PDB entry 8PT2 | electron microscopy, 2.59 A resolution | chains A and C of the 5 polymer chains in the assembly

# Chain A
Name: Polymerase acidic protein (PA-like)
Source organism: Tilapia lake virus
UniProt: A0A142I7Z3 (A0A142I7Z3_9VIRU); residues 1-419 here = UniProt positions 1-419
Amino-acid sequence (419 residues; numbered 1 to 419; the number before each row is that of its first residue):
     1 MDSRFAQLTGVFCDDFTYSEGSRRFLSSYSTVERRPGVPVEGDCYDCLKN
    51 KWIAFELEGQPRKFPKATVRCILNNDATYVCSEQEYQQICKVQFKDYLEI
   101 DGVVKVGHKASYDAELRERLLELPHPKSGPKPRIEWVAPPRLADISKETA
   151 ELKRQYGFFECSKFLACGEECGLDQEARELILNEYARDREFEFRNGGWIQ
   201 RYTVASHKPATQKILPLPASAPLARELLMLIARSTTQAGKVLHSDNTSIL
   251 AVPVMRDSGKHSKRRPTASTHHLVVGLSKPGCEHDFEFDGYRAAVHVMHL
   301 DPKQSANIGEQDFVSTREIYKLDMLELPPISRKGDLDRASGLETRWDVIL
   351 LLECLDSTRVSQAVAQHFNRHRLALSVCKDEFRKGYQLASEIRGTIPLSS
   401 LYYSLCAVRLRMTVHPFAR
Not modelled in the structure: 418-419
Ion coordination: Zn2+: C161, C282, H284, H296
What the authors report for this chain:
  - binding site for 5' vRNA end - vRNA loop: Q175, M229, R233, Q237, D245

# Chain C
Name: RNA-dependent RNA polymerase
Source organism: Tilapia lake virus
UniProt: A0A7G3S745 (A0A7G3S745_9VIRU); residue numbers follow UniProt; this construct covers 1-457
Amino-acid sequence (478 residues; numbered 1 to 478; the number before each row is that of its first residue):
     1 MSQFGKSFKGRTEVTITEYRSHTVKDVHRSLLTADKSLRKSFCFRNALNQ
    51 FLDKDLPLLPIRPKLESRVAVKKSKLRSQLSFRPGLTQEEAIDLYNKGYD
   101 GDSVSGALQDRVVNEPVAYSSADNDKFHRGLAALGYTLADRAFDTCESGF
   151 VRAIPTTPCGFICCGPGSFKDSLGFVIKIGEFWHMYDGFQHFVAVEDAKF
   201 LASKSPSFWLAKRLAKRLNLVPKEDPSVAAAECPCKKVWEASFARAPTAL
   251 DPFGGRAFCDQGWVYHRDVGYATANHISQETLFQQALSVRNLGPQGSANV
   301 SGSIHTALDRLRAAYSRGTPASRSILQGLANLITPVGENFECDLDKRKLN
   351 IKALRSPERYITIEGLVVNLDDVVRGFYLDKAKVTVLSRSKWMGYEDLPQ
   401 KPPNGTFYCRKRKAMLLISCSPGTYAKKRKVAVQEDRFKDMRVENFREVA
   451 ENMDLNQGSGSENLYFQGHHHHHHHHHH
Not modelled in the structure: 1, 142-143, 430-478
Construct notes: conflict K391 (Arg in A0A7G3S745); expression tag (458-478)
Ion coordination: Zn2+ site 1: C146, C159, C163, C164; Zn2+ site 2: H184, H191, C233, C235
What the authors report for this chain:
  - binding site for 5' vRNA end - vRNA loop: D35, K36, R39, F42

# Chain A / chain C interface
Contacting residue pairs (19; chain A residue first):
  T31(A) - I16(C)
  G37(A) - I92(C)
  V40(A) - F200(C)
  E41(A) - K223(C)  salt bridge
  K63(A) - A198(C)
  F64(A) - A198(C)
  P65(A) - D197(C)
  P65(A) - A198(C)
  P65(A) - F200(C)  hydrophobic
  P65(A) - K223(C)
  K66(A) - D197(C)
  A232(A) - K36(C)
  R233(A) - K36(C)  hydrogen bond (backbone-side chain)
  T235(A) - K36(C)
  T236(A) - L32(C)
  T236(A) - K36(C)  hydrogen bond
  Q237(A) - K36(C)
  A268(A) - L31(C)
  A306(A) - T33(C)
Also at the interface, not in a pair above, chain A (19 interface residues in all): P36, P39, P302, E310
Also at the interface, not in a pair above, chain C (14 interface residues in all): A34, Q88, Y95, K199

# Summary
The interface between chain A and chain C involves 19 residues on one side and 14 on the other, with 2
hydrogen bonds and 1 salt bridge. Among the polar pairs are E41(A)-K223(C), R233(A)-K36(C) and T236(A)-K36(C).
The paper reports a binding site for 5' vRNA end - vRNA loop at Q175(A), M229(A) and D35(C) among others.
Chain A is Polymerase acidic protein (PA-like) and chain C is RNA-dependent RNA polymerase, both from Tilapia
lake virus; the structure, Tilapia Lake Virus polymerase in vRNA pre-initiation state mode B (transcriptase
conformation), was determined by electron microscopy, deposited together with 8PSN, 8PSO, 8PSQ, 8PSS, 8PSU,
8PSX and 6 further entries.
